5S57 - chains A and E of the 6 polymer chains in the assembly; structure by X-ray diffraction, 2.45 A resolution.

# Chain A
Protein: Tubulin alpha-1B chain
From: Bos taurus
UniProt: P81947 (TBA1B_BOVIN); residue numbers follow UniProt; this construct covers 1-451
Chain sequence (451 residues; each row starts with the number of its first residue):
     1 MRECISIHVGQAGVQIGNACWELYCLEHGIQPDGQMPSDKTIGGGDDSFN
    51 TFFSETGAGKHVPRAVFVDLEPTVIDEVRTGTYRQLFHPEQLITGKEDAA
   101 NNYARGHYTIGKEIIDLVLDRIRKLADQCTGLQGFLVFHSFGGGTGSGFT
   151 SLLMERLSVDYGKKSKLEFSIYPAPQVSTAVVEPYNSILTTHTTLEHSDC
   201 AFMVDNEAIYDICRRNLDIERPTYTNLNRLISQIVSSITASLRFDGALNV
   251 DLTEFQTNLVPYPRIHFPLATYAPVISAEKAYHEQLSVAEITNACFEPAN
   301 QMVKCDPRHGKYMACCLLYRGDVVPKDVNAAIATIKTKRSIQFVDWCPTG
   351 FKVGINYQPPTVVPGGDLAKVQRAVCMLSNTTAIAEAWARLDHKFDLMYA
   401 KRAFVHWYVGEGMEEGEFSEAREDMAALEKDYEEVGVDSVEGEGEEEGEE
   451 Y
Not modelled in the structure: 439-451
Bound ions: Ca2+: Asp-39, Thr-41, Gly-44, Glu-55
Residues lining bound ligands: GTP (guanosine-5'-triphosphate): Gly-10, Gln-11, Ala-12, Gln-15, Ile-16, Asp-69, Asp-98, Ala-99, Ala-100, Asn-101, Ser-140, Gly-142, Gly-143, Gly-144, Thr-145, Gly-146, Ile-171, Pro-173, Val-177, Ser-178, Glu-183, Asn-206, Tyr-224, Leu-227, Asn-228, Ile-231

# Chain E
Protein: Stathmin-4
From: Rattus norvegicus
UniProt: P63043 (STMN4_RAT); residues 5-145 here correspond to UniProt positions 49-189 (UniProt number = residue number + 44)
Chain sequence (143 residues; each row starts with the number of its first residue):
     3 MADMEVIELNKCTSGQSFEVILKPPSFDGVPEFNASLPRRRDPSLEEIQK
    53 KLEAAEERRKYQEAELLKHLAEKREHEREVIQKAIEENNNFIKMAKEKLA
   103 QKMESNKENREAHLAAMLERLQEKDKHAEEVRKNKELKEEASR
Not modelled in the structure: 3-5, 29-43, 144-145
Construct notes: initiating methionine (3); expression tag (4)
Curated features (UniProtKB/Swiss-Prot):
  - modified residue: Ser-46 (Phosphoserine)

# Chain A / chain E interface
Contacting residue pairs (60):
  His-107(A) with Leu-54(E)
  Tyr-108(A) with Ala-57(E), hydrophobic; Arg-61(E)
  Thr-109(A) with Arg-61(E), hydrogen bond
  Lys-112(A) with Leu-54(E); Glu-55(E); Glu-58(E), salt bridge
  Leu-152(A) with Ile-50(E), hydrophobic
  Glu-155(A) with Ile-50(E)
  Arg-156(A) with Leu-47(E); Gln-51(E)
  Val-159(A) with Pro-45(E); Leu-47(E); Ile-50(E), hydrophobic
  Glu-196(A) with Asp-44(E)
  His-197(A) with Pro-45(E)
  Asp-245(A) with Cys-14(E); Ser-16(E), hydrogen bond (backbone-side chain)
  Ala-247(A) with Asn-12(E); Ser-19(E)
  Leu-248(A) with Ser-19(E)
  Pro-325(A) with Gln-18(E); Phe-20(E), hydrophobic
  Asn-329(A) with Met-6(E); Val-8(E); Phe-20(E)
  Ile-332(A) with Val-22(E), hydrophobic
  Ala-333(A) with Met-6(E), hydrophobic
  Lys-336(A) with Leu-24(E)
  Asp-345(A) with Pro-27(E); Ser-28(E), hydrogen bond (backbone-backbone)
  Cys-347(A) with Pro-27(E)
  Pro-348(A) with Lys-25(E)
  Thr-349(A) with Ile-23(E); Leu-24(E), hydrogen bond (backbone-backbone); Lys-25(E), hydrogen bond (backbone-backbone)
  Gly-350(A) with Val-22(E)
  Phe-351(A) with Glu-21(E); Val-22(E), hydrogen bond (backbone-backbone); Leu-24(E), hydrophobic
  Lys-352(A) with Phe-20(E); Glu-21(E), salt bridge
  Val-353(A) with Ser-19(E); Phe-20(E), hydrogen bond (backbone-backbone)
  Gly-354(A) with Gln-18(E)
  Ile-355(A) with Gly-17(E); Gln-18(E), hydrogen bond (backbone-backbone)
  Asn-356(A) with Ser-16(E), hydrogen bond (side chain-backbone)
  Tyr-357(A) with Thr-15(E); Ser-16(E), hydrogen bond (backbone-backbone); Gly-17(E); Gln-18(E), hydrogen bond
  Val-409(A) with Gln-64(E), hydrogen bond (backbone-side chain)
  Gly-410(A) with Arg-61(E); Gln-64(E)
  Glu-411(A) with Arg-61(E), hydrogen bond (backbone-side chain)
  Gly-412(A) with Ala-57(E); Arg-60(E), hydrogen bond (backbone-side chain); Arg-61(E)
  Glu-414(A) with Arg-60(E), salt bridge
Interface residues without a listed pair, chain A (41 interface residues in all): Glu-113, Asp-116, Ser-158, Gly-246, Val-328, Trp-346
Interface residues without a listed pair, chain E (32 interface residues in all): Pro-26, Ser-46, Lys-53

# In short
Chain A and chain E form an interface of 41 and 32 residues respectively, with 14 hydrogen bonds and 3 salt
bridges. Polar pairs include Lys-112(A)/Glu-58(E), Lys-352(A)/Glu-21(E) and Glu-414(A)/Arg-60(E). Bound to
chain A: GTP. Asp-39(A), Thr-41(A), Gly-44(A) and Glu-55(A) coordinate Ca2+.
Chain A is Tubulin alpha-1B chain (Bos taurus) and chain E is Stathmin-4 (Rattus norvegicus); the structure,
Tubulin-Z2856434883-complex, was determined by X-ray diffraction (same publication as 5S4L, 5S4M, 5S4N, 5S4O,
5S4P, 5S4Q and 52 further entries).
